3BO1 - chains E and A of the 7 polymer chains in the assembly; structure by electron microscopy, 9.60 A resolution (very low resolution: no residue pairs are listed; an interface is given only as per-side residue counts).

# Chain E
Molecule: 23S ribosomal RNA
Organism: Escherichia coli
Notes: fragment: GB residues 478-504
Sequence (27 nucleotides; numbered 478 to 504; the number before each row is that of its first residue):
   478 AAAGAACCCC GGCGAGGGGA GUGAAAA

# Chain A
Name: PREPROTEIN TRANSLOCASE SecY SUBUNIT
Organism: Escherichia coli
Chain sequence (442 residues; row label = number of the first residue in the row):
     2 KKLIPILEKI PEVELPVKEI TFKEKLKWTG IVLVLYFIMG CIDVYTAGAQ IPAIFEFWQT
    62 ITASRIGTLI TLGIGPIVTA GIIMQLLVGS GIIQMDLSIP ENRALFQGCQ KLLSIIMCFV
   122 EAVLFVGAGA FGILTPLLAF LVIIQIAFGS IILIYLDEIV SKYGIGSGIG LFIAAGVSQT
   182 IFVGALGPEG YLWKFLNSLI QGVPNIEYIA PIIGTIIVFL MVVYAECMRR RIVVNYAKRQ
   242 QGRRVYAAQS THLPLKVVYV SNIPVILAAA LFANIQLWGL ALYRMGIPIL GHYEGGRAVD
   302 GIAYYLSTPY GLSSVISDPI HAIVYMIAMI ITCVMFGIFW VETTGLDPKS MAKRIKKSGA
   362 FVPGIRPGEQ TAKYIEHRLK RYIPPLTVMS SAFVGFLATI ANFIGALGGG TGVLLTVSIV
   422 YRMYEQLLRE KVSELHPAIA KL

# Chain E / chain A interface
At this resolution (10 A) residue pairs are not listed: 6 residues of chain E and 6 of chain A lie at the interface.

# Summary
Chain E and chain A each contribute 6 residues to their interface.
Here chain E is 23S ribosomal RNA and chain A is PREPROTEIN TRANSLOCASE SecY SUBUNIT, both from Escherichia
coli. Entry 3BO1 (Ribosome-SecY complex) was determined by electron microscopy (same publication as 3BO0).
